PDB entry 8RMM | electron microscopy, 3.26 A resolution | chains D and O of the 21 polymer chains in the assembly

# Chain D
Name: Calcium homeostasis modulator protein 2
Organism: Homo sapiens
Reference sequence: Q9HA72 (CAHM2_HUMAN); residues 2-323 here = UniProt positions 2-323
Amino-acid sequence (331 residues; row label = number of the first residue in the row; numbering starts at 0):
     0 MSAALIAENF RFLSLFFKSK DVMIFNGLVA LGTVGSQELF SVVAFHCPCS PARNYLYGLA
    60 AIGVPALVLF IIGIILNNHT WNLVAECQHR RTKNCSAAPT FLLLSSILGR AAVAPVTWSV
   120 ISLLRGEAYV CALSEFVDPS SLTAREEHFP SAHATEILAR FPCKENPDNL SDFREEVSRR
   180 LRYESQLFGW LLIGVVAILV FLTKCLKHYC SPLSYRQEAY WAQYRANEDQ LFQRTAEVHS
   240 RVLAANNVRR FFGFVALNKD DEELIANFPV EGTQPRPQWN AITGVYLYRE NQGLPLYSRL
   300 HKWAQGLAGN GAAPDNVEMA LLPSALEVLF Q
Unresolved in the structure: 0-36, 309-313, 330
Sequence notes: initiating methionine (0); expression tag (1, 324-330)
Swiss-Prot annotation at these positions:
  - region: Leu14 to Phe39 (Central pore), Glu145 to His152 (Hemichannel docking), Tyr214 to Phe251 (Intersubunit interaction)
  - site: Asn168 (Not N-glycosylated)
  - mutagenesis: Arg10 (R10A: Markedly reduces the inhibition by ruthenium red at negative membrane potentials. Does not affect Ca(2+)-dependent inactivation of the channel), Glu37 (E37R: Reduces the inhibition by ruthenium red), Ala143 to Glu146 (Prevents gap junction formation), His238 (H238A: Decreases intrasubunit interactions), Phe251 (F251A: Decreases intrasubunit interactions)
Disulfide bonds: Cys46-Cys130, Cys48-Cys162

# Chain O
Name: Synthetic nanobody SbC2
Organism: synthetic construct
Notes: antibody fragment or engineered binder
Amino-acid sequence (130 residues; numbered -3 to 126; the number before each row is that of its first residue; numbers below 1 keep their minus sign (Gln-3 is residue -3)):
    -3 QGPSQVQLVE SGGGSVQAGG SLRLSCAASG NIRNISYLGW FRQAPGKERE GVAALWTTQG
    57 QTYYADSVKG RFTVSLDNAK NTVYLQMNSL KPEDTALYYC AAATSGQYNP LRGYHYNEYW
   117 GQGTQVTVSA
Unresolved in the structure: -3 to 0, 126
Disulfide bonds: Cys22-Cys96

# How chain D and chain O interact
Pairs across the interface - 9 pairs, chain D then chain O:
  Ala97(D) - Leu107(O)  hydrophobic
  Leu101(D) - Leu107(O)  hydrophobic
  Cys209(D) - Arg108(O)  hydrogen bond (backbone-side chain)
  Pro211(D) - Arg108(O)
  Arg288(D) - Tyr104(O)
  Arg288(D) - Pro106(O)  hydrogen bond (side chain-backbone)
  Arg288(D) - Leu107(O)
  Arg288(D) - Arg108(O)  hydrogen bond (side chain-backbone)
  Arg288(D) - Gly109(O)
Other interface residues (no listed pair), chain D (9 interface residues in all): Ser95, Pro98, Leu286, Tyr287

# In short
Chain D and chain O form an interface of 9 and 5 residues respectively, with 3 hydrogen bonds. Among the polar
pairs are Cys209(D)-Arg108(O), Arg288(D)-Pro106(O) and Arg288(D)-Arg108(O). From UniProt: 8 mutagenesis sites
on chain D.
Here chain D is Calcium homeostasis modulator protein 2 (Homo sapiens) and chain O is Synthetic nanobody SbC2
(synthetic construct). Entry 8RMM (Structure of heteromeric CALHM2/4 channel in complex with synthetic
nanobodies SbC2 and SbC4) was determined by electron microscopy, deposited together with 8RMK, 8RML and 8RMN.
